PDB entry 4MJU | X-ray diffraction, 2.35 A resolution | chain A

[Chain A]
Protein: Neuraminidase
Source organism: Influenza A virus
Notes: EC 3.2.1.18
UniProtKB: Q07599 (NRAM_I63A3); the construct lacks a stretch of the UniProt sequence and is renumbered around it, so the offset changes along the chain: 83-169 = UniProt 81-167; 170-306 = UniProt 169-305; 308-330 = UniProt 306-328; 335-342 = UniProt 333-340; 4 more segments
Sequence (389 residues; numbered 83 to 470 plus 7 insertion-coded residues; 6 numbers in that range are skipped by the numbering (no residue carries them; nothing is unmodelled there); the number before each row is that of its first residue; a row labelled like 330A-330B holds insertion residues (330A, then the next letters in order)):
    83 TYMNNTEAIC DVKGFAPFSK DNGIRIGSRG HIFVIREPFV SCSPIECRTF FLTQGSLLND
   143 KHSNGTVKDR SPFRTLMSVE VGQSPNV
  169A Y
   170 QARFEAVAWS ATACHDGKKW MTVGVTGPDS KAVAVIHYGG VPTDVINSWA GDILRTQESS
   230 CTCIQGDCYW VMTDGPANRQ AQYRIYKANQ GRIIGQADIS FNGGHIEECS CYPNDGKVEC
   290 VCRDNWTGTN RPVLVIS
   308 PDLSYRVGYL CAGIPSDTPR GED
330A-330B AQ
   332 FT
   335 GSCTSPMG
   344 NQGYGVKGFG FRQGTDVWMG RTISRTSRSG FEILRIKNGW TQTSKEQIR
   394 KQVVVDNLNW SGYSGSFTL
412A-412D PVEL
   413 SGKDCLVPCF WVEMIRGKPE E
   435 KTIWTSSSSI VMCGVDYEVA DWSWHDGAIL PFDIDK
Disulfides: Cys92-Cys417, Cys124-Cys129, Cys183-Cys230, Cys232-Cys237, Cys278-Cys291, Cys280-Cys289, Cys318-Cys337, Cys421-Cys447
Construct notes: conflict Val94 (Ala92 in Q07599), Ile215 (Val214 in Q07599), Ala266 (Thr265 in Q07599), Asn294 (Gly293 in Q07599), Ala330A (Thr329 in Q07599)
Bound ions: Ca2+: Asp293, Gly297, Asp324, Tyr347
Ligand contacts: 27S ((5R,9R,10S)-10-(acetylamino)-2-amino-4-oxo-9-(pentan-3-yloxy)-1-thia-3-azaspiro[4.5]deca-2,6-diene-7-carboxylic acid): Arg118, Glu119, Leu134, Asp151, Arg152, Arg156, Trp178, Ser179, Ile222, Arg224, Glu227, Ala246, Glu276, Glu277, Arg292, Asn294, Tyr347, Arg371, Tyr406

[In short]
Bound to chain A: compound 27S. The Ca2+ site is built by Asp293, Gly297, Asp324 and Tyr347.
Chain A is Neuraminidase (Influenza A virus); the structure, Influenza Neuraminidase in complex with a novel
antiviral compound, was determined by X-ray diffraction together with 4MJV from the same study.
